7O4K - chains 1 and 4 of the 17 polymer chains in the assembly; structure by electron microscopy, 3.60 A resolution.

== Chain 1 ==
Protein: General transcription and DNA repair factor IIH subunit TFB1
Source organism: Saccharomyces cerevisiae (strain ATCC 204508 / S288c)
Reference sequence: P32776 (TFB1_YEAST); residue numbers follow UniProt; this construct covers 1-642
Amino-acid sequence (645 residues; row label = number of the first residue in the row; numbers below 1 keep their minus sign (Gly-2 is residue -2)):
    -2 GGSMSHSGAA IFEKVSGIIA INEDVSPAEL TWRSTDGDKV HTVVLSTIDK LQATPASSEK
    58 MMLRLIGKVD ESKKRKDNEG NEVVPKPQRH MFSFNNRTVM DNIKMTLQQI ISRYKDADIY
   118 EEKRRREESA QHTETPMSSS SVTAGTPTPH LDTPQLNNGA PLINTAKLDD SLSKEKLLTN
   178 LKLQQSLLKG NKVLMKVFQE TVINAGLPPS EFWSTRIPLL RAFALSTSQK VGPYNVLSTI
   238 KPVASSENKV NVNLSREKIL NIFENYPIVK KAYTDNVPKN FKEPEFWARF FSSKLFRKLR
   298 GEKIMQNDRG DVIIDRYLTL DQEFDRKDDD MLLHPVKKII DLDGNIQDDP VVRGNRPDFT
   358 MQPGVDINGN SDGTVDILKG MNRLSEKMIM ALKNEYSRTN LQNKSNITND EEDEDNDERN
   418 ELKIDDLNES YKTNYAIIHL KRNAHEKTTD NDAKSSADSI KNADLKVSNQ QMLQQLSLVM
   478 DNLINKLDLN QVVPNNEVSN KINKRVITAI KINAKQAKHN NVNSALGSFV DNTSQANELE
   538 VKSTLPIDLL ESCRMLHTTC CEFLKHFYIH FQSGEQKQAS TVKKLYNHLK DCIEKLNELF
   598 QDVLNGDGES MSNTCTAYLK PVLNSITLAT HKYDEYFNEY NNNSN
Not modelled in the structure: -2 to 0, 67-82, 122-166, 241-244, 394-412, 447-461, 518-535, 640-642
Construct notes: expression tag (-2 to 0)
Curated features (UniProtKB/Swiss-Prot):
  - modified residue: Thr150 (Phosphothreonine)

== Chain 4 ==
Protein: General transcription and DNA repair factor IIH subunit TFB4
Source organism: Saccharomyces cerevisiae (strain ATCC 204508 / S288c)
Reference sequence: Q12004 (TFB4_YEAST); residue numbers follow UniProt; this construct covers 1-338
Amino-acid sequence (341 residues; numbered -2 to 338; the number before each row is that of its first residue; numbers below 1 keep their minus sign (Ser-2 is residue -2)):
    -2 SNAMDAISDP TFKHARSRKQ VTEESPSLLT VIIEIAPKLW TTFDEEGNEK GSIIKVLEAL
    58 IVFLNAHLAF NSANKVAVIA AYSQGIKYLY PESTSALKAS ESENKTRSDL KIINSDMYRR
   118 FRNVDETLVE EIYKLFELEK KQIEQNSQRS TLAGAMSAGL TYVNRISKES VTTSLKSRLL
   178 VLTCGSGSSK DEIFQYIPIM NCIFSATKMK CPIDVVKIGG SKESTFLQQT TDATNGVYLH
   238 VESTEGLIQY LATAMFIDPS LRPIIVKPNH GSVDFRTSCY LTGRVVAVGF ICSVCLCVLS
   298 IIPPGNKCPA CDSQFDEHVI AKLKRKPVVP RLKAKKKVTK P
Not modelled in the structure: -2 to 20, 93-105, 168-170, 329-338
Construct notes: expression tag (-2 to 0)
Metal / ion sites: Zn2+: Cys289, Cys292, Cys305, Cys308
Curated features (UniProtKB/Swiss-Prot):
  - zinc finger: Cys289 to Cys308 (C4-type)
  - modified residue: Met1 (N-acetylmethionine)

== How chain 1 and chain 4 interact ==
Residue-residue contacts (97; chain 1 residue first):
  His436(1) with Asp309(4), salt bridge
  Leu437(1) with Cys292(4), hydrophobic; Ala307(4)
  Lys438(1) with Tyr277(4), hydrogen bond (backbone-side chain); Pro306(4), hydrogen bond (side chain-backbone); Ala307(4), hydrogen bond (backbone-backbone); Asp309(4), salt bridge
  Arg439(1) with Ile194(4); Tyr277(4)
  Asn440(1) with Tyr277(4), hydrogen bond (backbone-side chain)
  Ala441(1) with Tyr277(4)
  His442(1) with Ile190(4); Tyr277(4)
  Glu443(1) with Lys187(4); Asp188(4); Ile190(4); Gly280(4)
  Lys444(1) with Thr222(4), hydrogen bond; Ser275(4); Gly280(4)
  Thr445(1) with Thr279(4); Gly280(4), hydrogen bond (backbone-backbone); Arg281(4)
  Leu462(1) with Thr39(4); Glu42(4)
  Val464(1) with Thr38(4); Glu42(4)
  Asn466(1) with Glu141(4), hydrogen bond
  Gln468(1) with Glu42(4)
  Met469(1) with Pro34(4), hydrophobic; Lys35(4); Thr38(4); Ile140(4), hydrophobic
  Leu470(1) with Lys137(4)
  Gln472(1) with Trp37(4), hydrogen bond (side chain-backbone); Thr38(4); Asp41(4), hydrogen bond; Lys47(4), hydrogen bond
  Leu473(1) with Pro34(4), hydrophobic; Lys137(4)
  Leu475(1) with Lys47(4)
  Val476(1) with Ile50(4), hydrophobic; Ile51(4), hydrophobic
  Met477(1) with Tyr130(4), hydrophobic; Phe133(4), hydrophobic
  Asn479(1) with Ile51(4)
  Leu480(1) with Ile109(4), hydrophobic; Ile129(4), hydrophobic
  Ile481(1) with Leu107(4), hydrophobic; Tyr130(4), hydrophobic
  Lys483(1) with Lys108(4), hydrogen bond (side chain-backbone)
  Leu484(1) with Glu55(4); Ile109(4)
  Asp485(1) with Glu55(4)
  Leu486(1) with Glu55(4); Ile58(4), hydrophobic
  Gln488(1) with Lys52(4); Glu55(4)
  Val489(1) with Glu55(4); Ala56(4); Ile245(4)
  Pro491(1) with Gln246(4)
  Val495(1) with Glu242(4)
  Ser496(1) with Gln246(4), hydrogen bond
  Ile499(1) with Gly243(4); Gln246(4); Tyr247(4), hydrophobic
  Asn500(1) with Gln246(4)
  Arg502(1) with Leu236(4); His237(4), hydrogen bond (side chain-backbone); Tyr247(4), hydrogen bond
  Val503(1) with Tyr247(4), hydrophobic
  Ala506(1) with Pro265(4); His267(4)
  Ile507(1) with Val263(4); Pro265(4), hydrophobic
  Asn510(1) with Val263(4); Lys264(4), hydrogen bond (side chain-backbone); Asn266(4), hydrogen bond
  Ala514(1) with Val263(4), hydrophobic
  Phe568(1) with Pro324(4), hydrophobic; Val325(4); Val326(4), hydrophobic
  Gly571(1) with Val325(4)
  Glu572(1) with Val325(4)
  Gln573(1) with Val325(4); Val326(4); Arg328(4)
  Ala576(1) with Val325(4), hydrophobic; Pro327(4), hydrophobic
  Tyr630(1) with Val326(4), hydrophobic; Pro327(4)
  Tyr633(1) with Pro324(4)
  Phe634(1) with Val326(4), hydrophobic
  Tyr637(1) with Val326(4); Arg328(4)
  Asn638(1) with Arg328(4)
Also at the interface, not in a pair above, chain 1 (57 interface residues in all): Ile435, Lys463, Ser474, Lys498, Ala511, Ser570
Also at the interface, not in a pair above, chain 4 (69 interface residues in all): Glu43, Gly48, Val59, Ile110, Asn111, Met114, Val126, Glu134, Glu136, Phe223, Thr250, Val291, Cys308, Arg322, Lys323

== Summary ==
57 residues of chain 1 and 69 residues of chain 4 are in contact, with 16 hydrogen bonds and 2 salt bridges.
Polar contacts include His436(1)-Asp309(4), Lys438(1)-Asp309(4) and Lys438(1)-Tyr277(4). The Zn2+ site is
built by Cys289(4), Cys292(4), Cys305(4) and Cys308(4).
Chain 1 is General transcription and DNA repair factor IIH subunit TFB1 and chain 4 is General transcription
and DNA repair factor IIH subunit TFB4, both from Saccharomyces cerevisiae (strain ATCC 204508 / S288c); the
structure, Yeast TFIIH in the contracted state within the pre-initiation complex, was determined by electron
microscopy together with 7O4I, 7O4J, 7O4L, 7O72, 7O73 and 7O75 from the same study.
